Entry 1I3R (X-ray diffraction, 2.40 A resolution); this record covers chains C and F of the 8 polymer chains in the assembly.

== Chain C ==
Molecule: H-2 class II histocompatibility antigen, E-K alpha chain
From: Mus musculus
Reference sequence: P04224 (HA22_MOUSE); residues 1-192 here correspond to UniProt positions 26-217 (UniProt number = residue number + 25)
Chain sequence (192 residues; row label = number of the first residue in the row):
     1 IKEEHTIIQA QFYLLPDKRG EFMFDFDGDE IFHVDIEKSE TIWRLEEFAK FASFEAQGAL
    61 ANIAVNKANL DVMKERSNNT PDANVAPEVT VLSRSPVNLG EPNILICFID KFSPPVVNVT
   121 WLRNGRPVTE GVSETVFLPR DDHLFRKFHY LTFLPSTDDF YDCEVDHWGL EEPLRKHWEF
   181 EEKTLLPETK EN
Not modelled in the structure: 183-192
Disulfides: Cys107-Cys163
Covalent attachments: N-acetylglucosamine (NAG) linked to Asn78, Asn118
Construct notes: engineered mutation Gln11 (Glu36 in P04224), Asn66 (Asp91 in P04224)
Curated features (UniProtKB/Swiss-Prot):
  - region: Glu179 to Glu191 (Connecting peptide)
  - glycosylation: Asn118 (N-linked (GlcNAc...) asparagine)

== Chain F ==
Molecule: Fusion protein consisting of MHC E-beta-K precursor, glycine rich linker, and hemoglobin beta-2 chain
From: Mus musculus
Reference sequence: P02089 (HBB2_MOUSE); residues 1-13 here correspond to UniProt positions 64-76 (UniProt number = residue number + 63)
Chain sequence (228 residues; each row starts with the number of its first residue; numbers below 1 keep their minus sign (Arg-3 is residue -3)):
    -3 RDSRGKKVIT AFNEGLKGGG GSLVGGGSGG GGSRPWFLEY CKSECHFYNG TQRVRLLVRY
    57 FYNLEENLRF DSDVGEFRAV TELGRPDAEN WNSQPEFLEQ KRAEVDTVCR HNYEIFDNFL
   117 VPRRVEPTVT VYPTKTQPLE HHNLLVCSVS DFYPGNIEVR WFRNGKEEKT GIVSTGLVRN
   177 GDWTFQTLVM LETVPQSGEV YTCQVEHPSL TDPVTVEWKA QSTSAQNK
Not modelled in the structure: -3 to 0, 217-224
Disulfides: Cys41-Cys105, Cys143-Cys199
Covalent attachments: N-acetylglucosamine (NAG) linked to Asn45
Construct notes: cloning artifact (-3 to 0); linker (14-28)

== Chain C / chain F interface ==
Pairs across the interface - 12 pairs, chain C then chain F:
  Ser39(C) - Gln90(F)  hydrogen bond
  Phe54(C) - Glu92(F)
  Glu55(C) - Glu92(F)
  Glu55(C) - Gln96(F)
  Ala56(C) - Glu92(F)
  Gln57(C) - Gly11(F)
  Gln57(C) - Leu12(F)
  Gln57(C) - Trp87(F)
  Gln57(C) - Gln90(F)
  Gln57(C) - Phe93(F)
  Leu60(C) - Leu12(F)  hydrophobic
  Ala61(C) - Leu12(F)
Interface residues without a listed pair, chain C (9 interface residues in all): Ser53, Ala64

== Overview ==
Chain C and chain F form an interface of 9 and 7 residues respectively; the contacts include 1 hydrogen bond.
Its one hydrogen-bonded contact is Ser39(C)-Gln90(F). N-acetylglucosamine is covalently linked to Asn78(C) and
Asn118(C). N-acetylglucosamine is covalently linked to Asn45(F).
Here chain C is H-2 class II histocompatibility antigen, E-K alpha chain and chain F is Fusion protein
consisting of MHC E-beta-K precursor, glycine rich linker, and hemoglobin beta-2 chain, both from Mus
musculus. Entry 1I3R (Crystal structure of a mutant iek class II MHC molecule) was determined by X-ray
diffraction.
